PDB entry 3BRT | X-ray diffraction, 2.25 A resolution | chains B and D of the 4 polymer chains in the assembly

[Chain B]
Name: NF-kappa-B essential modulator
From: Homo sapiens
UniProtKB: Q9Y6K9 (NEMO_HUMAN); numbering as in UniProt; present here: 44-70, 72-111
Sequence (68 residues; numbered 44 to 111 plus 1 insertion-coded residue; 1 number in that range is skipped by the numbering (no residue carries it; nothing is unmodelled there); the number before each row is that of its first residue):
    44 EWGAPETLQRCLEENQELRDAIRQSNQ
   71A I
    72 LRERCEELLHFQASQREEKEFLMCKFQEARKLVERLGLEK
Unresolved in the structure: 44-48, 110-111
Sequence notes: engineered mutation Trp45 (Gln in Q9Y6K9)
Curated features (UniProtKB/Swiss-Prot):
  - modified residue (Phosphoserine): Ser68, Ser85
  - cross-link: Lys111 (Glycyl lysine isopeptide (Lys-Gly) (interchain with G-Cter in ubiquitin))
  - natural variant: Glu57 (E57K: In IP), Lys90 (deletion: In IP)
  - mutagenesis: Ser68 (S68A: Increases formation of homodimers; S68E: Abolishes interaction with IKBKB; abolishes TNF-alpha induced NF-kappa-B activity), Ser85 (S85A: Decreases ubiquitination and abolishes nuclear export)
Reported in the primary citation:
  - post-translational modification sites: Ser68 (citing earlier work)

[Chain D]
Name: NF-kappa-B essential modulator
From: Homo sapiens
UniProtKB: Q9Y6K9 (NEMO_HUMAN); numbering as in UniProt (aligned over 44-111)
Sequence (68 residues; row label = number of the first residue in the row):
    44 EWGAPETLQRCLEENQELRDAIRQSNQILRERCEELLHFQASQREEKEFL
    94 MCKFQEARKLVERLGLEK
Unresolved in the structure: 44-48, 111
Sequence notes: engineered mutation Trp45 (Gln in Q9Y6K9)
Curated features (UniProtKB/Swiss-Prot):
  - modified residue (Phosphoserine): Ser68, Ser85
  - cross-link: Lys111 (Glycyl lysine isopeptide (Lys-Gly) (interchain with G-Cter in ubiquitin))
  - natural variant: Glu57 (E57K: In IP), Lys90 (deletion: In IP)
  - mutagenesis: Ser68 (S68A: Increases formation of homodimers; S68E: Abolishes interaction with IKBKB; abolishes TNF-alpha induced NF-kappa-B activity), Ser85 (S85A: Decreases ubiquitination and abolishes nuclear export)
Reported in the primary citation:
  - post-translational modification sites: Ser68 (citing earlier work)

[Chain B / chain D interface]
Contacting residue pairs - 26 pairs, chain B then chain D:
  Thr50(B) - Leu51(D)
  Cys54(B) - Leu51(D)  hydrophobic
  Cys54(B) - Cys54(D)  hydrogen bond (backbone-side chain)
  Cys54(B) - Leu55(D)  hydrophobic
  Cys54(B) - Asn58(D)  hydrogen bond (backbone-side chain)
  Leu55(B) - Cys54(D)
  Glu57(B) - Asn58(D)
  Glu57(B) - Arg62(D)  salt bridge
  Asn58(B) - Glu57(D)
  Asn58(B) - Asn58(D)
  Asn58(B) - Leu61(D)
  Leu61(B) - Asn58(D)
  Leu61(B) - Arg62(D)
  Leu61(B) - Ile65(D)  hydrophobic
  Arg62(B) - Glu57(D)  salt bridge
  Arg62(B) - Leu61(D)
  Ala64(B) - Ile65(D)  hydrophobic
  Ile65(B) - Ile65(D)  hydrophobic
  Leu72(B) - Leu72(D)  hydrophobic
  Phe82(B) - Phe82(D)  hydrophobic
  Phe97(B) - Leu93(D)
  Phe97(B) - Lys96(D)
  Phe97(B) - Phe97(D)
  Leu103(B) - Val104(D)  hydrophobic
  Val104(B) - Leu103(D)  hydrophobic
  Leu107(B) - Leu107(D)  hydrophobic
Also at the interface, not in a pair above, chain B (17 interface residues in all): Leu51, Leu93
Also at the interface, not in a pair above, chain D (20 interface residues in all): Thr50, Ala64, Ala100, Gly108

[In short]
17 residues of chain B and 20 residues of chain D are in contact, with 2 hydrogen bonds and 2 salt bridges.
Polar pairs include Glu57(B)-Arg62(D), Cys54(B)-Cys54(D) and Cys54(B)-Asn58(D). Curated annotation (UniProt)
lists 2 mutagenesis sites on chain B; 2 mutagenesis sites on chain D. The paper reports modification sites
Ser68(B) and Ser68(D).
Both chains are NF-kappa-B essential modulator (Homo sapiens). Entry 3BRT (NEMO/IKK association domain
structure) was determined by X-ray diffraction (same publication as 3BRV).
